9CY3 - chains A and B; structure by electron microscopy, 3.20 A resolution.

[Chain A]
Name: Solute carrier organic anion transporter family member 1B1
Organism: Homo sapiens
UniProt: Q9Y6L6 (SO1B1_HUMAN); residues 1-691 here = UniProt positions 1-691
Chain sequence (717 residues; each row starts with the number of its first residue; numbers below 1 keep their minus sign (Met-25 is residue -25)):
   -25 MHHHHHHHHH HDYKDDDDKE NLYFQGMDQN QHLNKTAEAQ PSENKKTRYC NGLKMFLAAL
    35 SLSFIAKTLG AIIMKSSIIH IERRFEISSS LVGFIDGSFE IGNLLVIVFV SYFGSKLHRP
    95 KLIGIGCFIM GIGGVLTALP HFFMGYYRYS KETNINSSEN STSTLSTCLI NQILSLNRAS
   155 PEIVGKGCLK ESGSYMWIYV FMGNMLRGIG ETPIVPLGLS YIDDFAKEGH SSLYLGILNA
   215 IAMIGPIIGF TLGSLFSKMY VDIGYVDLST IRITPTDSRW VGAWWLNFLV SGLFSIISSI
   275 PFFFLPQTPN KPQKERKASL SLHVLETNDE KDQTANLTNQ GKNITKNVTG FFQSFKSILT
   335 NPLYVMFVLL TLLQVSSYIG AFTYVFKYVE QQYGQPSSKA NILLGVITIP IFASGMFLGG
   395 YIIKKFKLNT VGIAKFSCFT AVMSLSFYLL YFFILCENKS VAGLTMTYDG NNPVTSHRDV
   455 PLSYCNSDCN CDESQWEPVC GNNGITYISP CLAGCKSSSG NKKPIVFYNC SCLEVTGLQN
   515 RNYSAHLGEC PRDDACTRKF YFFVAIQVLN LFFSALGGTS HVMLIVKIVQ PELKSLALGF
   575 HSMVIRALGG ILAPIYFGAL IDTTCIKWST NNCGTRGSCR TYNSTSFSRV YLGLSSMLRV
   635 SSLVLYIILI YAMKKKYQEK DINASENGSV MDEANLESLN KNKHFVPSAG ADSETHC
Not modelled in the structure: -25 to 23, 125-138, 145-167, 285-323, 372-378, 494-499, 605-610, 652-691
Cystine bridges: Cys142-Cys463, Cys430-Cys530, Cys459-Cys506, Cys465-Cys485, Cys474-Cys524, Cys489-Cys504, Cys599-Cys613
Differences from the reference sequence: initiating methionine (-25); expression tag (-24 to 0)
Ligand contacts: atorvastatin (117; 7-[2-(4-fluoro-phenyl)-5-isopropyl-3-phenyl-4-phenylcarbamoyl-pyrrol-1-yl]- 3,5-dihydroxy-heptanoic acid): Lys41, Thr42, Ala45, Glu185, Val189, Met217, Pro220, Val349, Tyr352, Ile353, Phe356, Thr382, Phe386, Leu545, Ile579, Arg580
UniProt features mapped onto this chain:
  - modified residue (Phosphoserine): Ser293, Ser295, Ser672, Ser682
  - glycosylation (N-linked (GlcNAc...) asparagine): Asn130, Asn134, Asn432, Asn503, Asn516, Asn617
  - natural variant: Pro155 (P155T: Decreased transport activity), Glu156 (E156G: Decreased transport activity), Val174 (V174A: Decreased transport activity), Leu193 (L193R: Strongly decreases expression at the plasma membrane)
  - mutagenesis: Tyr367 (Y367F: Decreased estradiol-17beta-d-glucuronide uptake), Tyr625 (Y625F: Decreased estradiol-17beta-d-glucuronide uptake), Tyr645 (Y645F: Decreased estradiol-17beta-d-glucuronide uptake)
From the paper describing this entry:
  - binding site for atorvastatin: Lys41, Tyr352, Phe356, Phe386, Arg580

[Chain B]
Name: Sybody 5
Organism: synthetic construct
Notes: antibody fragment or engineered binder
Chain sequence (144 residues; row label = number of the first residue in the row):
     1 GSSSQVQLVE SGGGLVQAGG SLRLSCAASG FPVNLSYMHW YRQAPGKERE WVAAISSWGW
    61 HTEYADSVKG RFTISRDNAK NTVYLQMNSL KPEDTAVYYC HVRVGRSYFG QGTQVSVSAG
   121 RAGEQKLISE EDLNSAVDHH HHHH
Not modelled in the structure: 121-144
Cystine bridges: Cys26-Cys100

[Interface between chain A and chain B]
Contacting residue pairs (23):
  His115(A) - Arg103(B)
  Phe116(A) - Arg103(B)
  Phe117(A) - Leu35(B)
  Phe117(A) - Ser36(B)
  Phe117(A) - Tyr37(B)  hydrogen bond (backbone-backbone)
  Phe117(A) - Arg103(B)
  Met118(A) - Tyr37(B)
  Met118(A) - His39(B)  hydrogen bond (backbone-side chain)
  Gly119(A) - His39(B)
  Gly119(A) - Arg103(B)  hydrogen bond (backbone-side chain)
  Tyr120(A) - Tyr41(B)
  Tyr120(A) - His101(B)
  Tyr120(A) - Arg103(B)
  Arg122(A) - Trp51(B)
  Arg122(A) - Glu63(B)  salt bridge
  Ser168(A) - Tyr37(B)  hydrogen bond (backbone-side chain)
  Ser168(A) - His61(B)  hydrogen bond (backbone-side chain)
  Tyr169(A) - Trp60(B)  hydrophobic
  Met170(A) - Leu35(B)
  Met170(A) - Tyr37(B)  hydrophobic
  Tyr173(A) - Leu35(B)
  Tyr239(A) - Gly105(B)  hydrogen bond (side chain-backbone)
  Tyr239(A) - Ser107(B)
Also at the interface, not in a pair above, chain B (15 interface residues in all): Ser57, Phe109

[Summary]
12 residues of chain A and 15 residues of chain B are in contact; the contacts include 6 hydrogen bonds and 1
salt bridge. Among the polar pairs are Arg122(A)-Glu63(B), Met118(A)-His39(B) and Gly119(A)-Arg103(B). Ligands
of chain A: atorvastatin. The paper reports a binding site for atorvastatin at Lys41(A), Tyr352(A) and
Phe356(A) among others.
Chain A is Solute carrier organic anion transporter family member 1B1 (Homo sapiens) and chain B is Sybody 5
(synthetic construct); the structure, Outward-facing Atorvastatin-bound OATP1B1 with sybody Sb5, was
determined by electron microscopy, deposited together with 9CY1 and 9CY4.
